6DFR - chain A; structure by X-ray diffraction, 2.40 A resolution.

[Chain A]
Molecule: Dihydrofolate reductase
From: Escherichia coli
Notes: EC 1.5.1.3
UniProt: P0ABQ4 (DYR_ECOLI); numbering as in UniProt (aligned over 1-159)
Amino-acid sequence (159 residues; each row starts with the number of its first residue):
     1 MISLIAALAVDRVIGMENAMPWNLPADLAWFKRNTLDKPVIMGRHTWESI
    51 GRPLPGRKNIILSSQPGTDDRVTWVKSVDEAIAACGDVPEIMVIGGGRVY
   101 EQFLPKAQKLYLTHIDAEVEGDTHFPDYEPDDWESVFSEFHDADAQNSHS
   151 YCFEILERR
Not modelled in the structure: 16-20
Sequence notes: conflict Asp37 (Asn in P0ABQ4)
Ligand contacts: NADP (NAP; NADP nicotinamide-adenine-dinucleotide phosphate): Ile14, Gly15, Gly43, Arg44, His45, Thr46, Leu62, Ser63, Ser64, Gln65, Lys76, Ser77, Val78, Gly95, Gly96, Gly97, Arg98, Val99, Gln102, Asp122, Thr123
UniProt features mapped onto this chain:
  - binding site (substrate): Ile5, Asp27, Arg52, Arg57, Thr113
  - binding site (NADP(+)): Ala7, Val13 to Ala19, His45, Thr46, Ser63, Ser64, Lys76, Gly95 to Gln102
  - natural variant: Leu28 (L28R: In strain: B[RT500] isozyme 2), Trp30 (W30G: In strain: 1810), Glu154 (E154K: In strain: B[MB1428]; E154Q: In strain: 1810)
  - mutagenesis: Met16 (M16F/S: Increases catalytic rate about 2-fold; M16N: Increases catalytic rate about 2-fold. Increases catalytic rate about 7-fold; when associated with L-20; Y-42; F-92; A-85 and S-152), Met20 (M20I/V: Increases catalytic rate 2-fold; M20L: Increases catalytic rate 2.5-fold. Increases catalytic rate about 7-fold; when associated with N-16; Y-42; F-92; A-85 and S-152), Met42 (M42V: Increases catalytic rate almost 2-fold; M42Y: Increases catalytic rate almost 2-fold. Increases catalytic rate about 7-fold; when associated with N-16; L-20; A-85; F-92 and S-152), Cys85 (C85A: Decreases catalytic rate by one third. Increases catalytic rate about 7-fold; when associated with N-16; L-20; Y-42; F-92 and S-152), Met92 (M92F: No effect. Increases catalytic rate about 7-fold; when associated with N-16; L-20; Y-42; A-85 and S-152; M92L: No effect), Cys152 (C152S: Increases catalytic rate 1.5-fold. Increases catalytic rate about 7-fold; when associated with N-16; L-20; Y-42; A-85 and F-92)

[In short]
Bound to chain A: NADP. From UniProt: 5 substrate-binding residues, 21 NADP+-binding residues and 6
mutagenesis sites.
Chain A is Dihydrofolate reductase (Escherichia coli); the structure, Crystal structures of escherichia coli
dihydrofolate reductase. the nadp+ holoenzyme and the folate(dot)nadp+ ternary complex. substrate ..., was
determined by X-ray diffraction, deposited together with 7DFR.
